8IEJ - chains I and K of the 13 polymer chains in the assembly; structure by electron microscopy, 3.12 A resolution.

[Chain I]
Molecule: 147-nt DNA strand
Organism: Homo sapiens
Sequence (147 nucleotides; each row starts with the number of its first residue; numbers below 1 keep their minus sign (DA-73 is residue -73)):
   -73 ACAGGATGTA TATATCTGAC ACGTGCCTGG AGACTAGGGA GTAATCCCCT TGGCGGTTAA
   -13 AACGCGGGGG ACAGCGCGTA CGTGCGTTTA AGCGGTGCTA GAGCTGTCTA CGACCAATTG
    47 AGCGGCCTCG GCACCGGGAT TCTCCAG

[Chain K]
Molecule: Histone H3.1
Organism: Homo sapiens
UniProt: P68431 (H31_HUMAN); residues 37-134 here correspond to UniProt positions 38-135 (UniProt number = residue number + 1)
Sequence (98 residues; each row starts with the number of its first residue):
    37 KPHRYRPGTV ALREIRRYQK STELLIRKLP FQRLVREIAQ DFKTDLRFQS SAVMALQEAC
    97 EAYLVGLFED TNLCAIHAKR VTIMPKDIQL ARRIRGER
Curated features (UniProtKB/Swiss-Prot):
  - modified residue: Lys37 (N6-methyllysine), Tyr41 (Phosphotyrosine), Lys56 (N6,N6,N6-trimethyllysine), Ser57 (Phosphoserine), Lys64 (N6-(2-hydroxyisobutyryl)lysine), Lys79 (N6,N6,N6-trimethyllysine), Thr80 (Phosphothreonine), Ser86 (Phosphoserine), Thr107 (Phosphothreonine), Lys115 (N6-acetyllysine), Lys122 (N6-(2-hydroxyisobutyryl)lysine)

[Chain I / chain K interface]
Residue-residue contacts - 19 pairs, chain I then chain K:
  DT-24(I) - Arg83(K)  base contact
  DT-24(I) - Phe84(K)  sugar contact
  DT-24(I) - Gln85(K)  phosphate contact
  DT-24(I) - Ser86(K)  phosphate contact
  DT-23(I) - Arg72(K)  salt bridge to the phosphate
  DT-23(I) - Arg83(K)  phosphate contact
  DT-23(I) - Phe84(K)  hydrogen bond to the phosphate
  DA-14(I) - Arg63(K)  phosphate contact
  DA-13(I) - Arg63(K)  salt bridge to the phosphate
  DG-8(I) - Arg40(K)  base contact
  DG-5(I) - Arg42(K)  salt bridge to the phosphate
  DG-5(I) - Pro43(K)  sugar contact
  DA-3(I) - Arg116(K)  phosphate contact
  DA-3(I) - Val117(K)  hydrogen bond to the phosphate
  DA-3(I) - Thr118(K)  hydrogen bond to the phosphate
  DC-2(I) - Met120(K)  phosphate contact
  DC70(I) - Arg42(K)  phosphate contact
  DC70(I) - Thr45(K)  phosphate contact
  DC71(I) - Lys37(K)  phosphate contact
Interface residues without a listed pair, chain I (13 interface residues in all): DG-4, DT69, DA72
Interface residues without a listed pair, chain K (17 interface residues in all): His39, Lys115

[In short]
The interface between chain I and chain K involves 13 residues on one side and 17 on the other, with 3
hydrogen bonds and 3 salt bridges. Polar contacts include DT-23(I)-Phe84(K), DA-3(I)-Val117(K) and
DA-3(I)-Thr118(K).
Chain I is a 147-nt DNA strand and chain K is Histone H3.1, both from Homo sapiens; the structure,
RNF20-RNF40/hRad6A-Ub/nucleosome complex, was determined by electron microscopy.
